9CJ7 - chains A and a of the 8 polymer chains in the assembly; structure by electron microscopy, 3.00 A resolution.

[Chain A]
Protein: Glycoprotein G1
Organism: Lassa virus Josiah
UniProt: P08669 (GLYC_LASSJ); residues 1-259 here = UniProt positions 1-259
Chain sequence (259 residues; each row starts with the number of its first residue):
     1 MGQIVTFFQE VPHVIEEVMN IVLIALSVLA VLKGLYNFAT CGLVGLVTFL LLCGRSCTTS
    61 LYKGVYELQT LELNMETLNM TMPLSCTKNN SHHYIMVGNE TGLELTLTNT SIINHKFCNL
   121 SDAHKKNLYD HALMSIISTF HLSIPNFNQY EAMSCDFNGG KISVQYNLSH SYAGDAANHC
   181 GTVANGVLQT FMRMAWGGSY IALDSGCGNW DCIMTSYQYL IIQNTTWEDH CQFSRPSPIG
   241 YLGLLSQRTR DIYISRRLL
Unresolved in the structure: 1-59, 172-178
Disulfide bonds: Cys86-Cys231, Cys118-Cys155, Cys180-Cys212
Glycans and other covalent adducts: glycan linked to Asn79, Asn119; N-acetylglucosamine (NAG) linked to Asn89, Asn99, Asn109, Asn167, Asn224
Construct notes: conflict Cys207 (Arg in P08669)
Swiss-Prot annotation at these positions:
  - binding site (Zn(2+)): Cys57
  - site: Lys33 (Important for GP-C-mediated membrane fusion), Thr58, Thr59 (Cleavage), Leu259 (Cleavage)
  - lipidation: Gly2 (N-myristoyl glycine)
  - glycosylation (N-linked (GlcNAc...) asparagine): Asn79, Asn89, Asn99, Asn109, Asn119, Asn167, Asn224
Reported in the primary citation:
  - post-translational modification sites: Asn119
  - conformationally variable residues (loop rearrangement): Asp204 to Met214

[Chain a]
Protein: Glycoprotein G2
Organism: Lassa virus Josiah
UniProt: P08669 (GLYC_LASSJ); residue numbers follow UniProt; this construct covers 260-424
Chain sequence (420 residues; numbered 260 to 679; the number before each row is that of its first residue):
   260 GTFTWTLSDS EGKDTPGGYC LTRWMLIEAE LKCFGNTAVA KCNEKHDEEF CDMLRLFDFN
   320 KQAIQRLKAP AQMSIQLINK AVNALINDQL IMKNHLRDIM CIPYCNYSKY WYLNHTTTGR
   380 TSLPKCWLVS NGSYLNETHF SDDIEQQADN MITEMLQKEY MERQGGSGGS GGSGGSGGSE
   440 KAAKAEEAAR KMEELFKKHK IVAVLRANSV EEAIEKAVAV FAGGVHLIEI TFTVPDADTV
   500 IKALSVLKEK GAIIGAGTVT SVEQCRKAVE SGAEFIVSPH LDEEISQFCK EKGVFYMPGV
   560 MTPTELVKAM KLGHDILKLF PGEVVGPEFV KAMKGPFPNV KFVPTGGVDL DNVCEWFDAG
   620 VLAVGVGDAL VEGDPDEVRE KAKEFVEKIR GCTEGSLEHH HHHHGGLNDI FEAQKIEWHE
Unresolved in the structure: 269-275, 421-679
Disulfide bonds: Cys279-Cys292, Cys301-Cys310, Cys364-Cys385
Glycans and other covalent adducts: glycan linked to Asn365; N-acetylglucosamine (NAG) linked to Asn373, Asn390, Asn395
Construct notes: conflict Pro329 (Glu in P08669), Cys360 (Gly in P08669); expression tag (425-679)
Swiss-Prot annotation at these positions:
  - glycosylation (N-linked (GlcNAc...) asparagine): Asn365, Asn373, Asn390, Asn395

[Interface between chain A and chain a]
Residue-residue contacts (106):
  Ser60(A) with Glu396(a), hydrogen bond
  Leu61(A) with Thr375(a)
  Tyr62(A) with Glu396(a), hydrogen bond; Ile403(a); Glu404(a)
  Lys63(A) with Glu404(a), salt bridge; Ala407(a); Asp408(a), salt bridge; Ile411(a)
  Val65(A) with His374(a); Thr375(a), hydrogen bond (backbone-side chain)
  Tyr66(A) with Asn373(a); His374(a); Met410(a), hydrophobic; Ile411(a)
  Glu67(A) with Tyr371(a); Leu372(a); Asn373(a), hydrogen bond (backbone-backbone)
  Leu68(A) with Trp370(a), hydrophobic; Tyr371(a); Glu396(a); Ile403(a), hydrophobic
  Gln69(A) with Trp370(a); Tyr371(a), hydrogen bond (backbone-backbone); Asn373(a), hydrogen bond
  Thr70(A) with Lys368(a); Tyr369(a); Tyr371(a); Trp386(a)
  Leu71(A) with Leu280(a), hydrophobic; Leu285(a), hydrophobic; Lys291(a); Phe309(a), hydrophobic; Ser367(a); Lys368(a); Tyr369(a), hydrogen bond (backbone-backbone); Pro383(a), hydrophobic
  Glu72(A) with Leu285(a); Ile286(a), hydrogen bond (backbone-backbone); Ser367(a)
  Leu73(A) with Met284(a); Leu285(a), hydrophobic; Ile286(a); Met312(a), hydrophobic; Phe316(a), hydrophobic; Ser367(a), hydrogen bond (backbone-backbone); Tyr369(a), hydrophobic
  Asn74(A) with Trp283(a); Met284(a), hydrogen bond (backbone-backbone); Leu285(a); Ile286(a); Phe316(a)
  Met75(A) with Met312(a), hydrophobic; Tyr366(a)
  Thr77(A) with Trp283(a); Phe316(a); Asn319(a), hydrogen bond (backbone-side chain)
  Leu78(A) with Leu315(a); Phe316(a), hydrophobic; Asn319(a)
  Asn79(A) with Met332(a)
  Met80(A) with Ile323(a), hydrophobic; Met332(a)
  Thr81(A) with Asn319(a), hydrogen bond; Met332(a); Ile337(a)
  Met82(A) with Met332(a); Ile337(a), hydrophobic
  Pro83(A) with Ile334(a)
  Val97(A) with Met332(a), hydrophobic
  Gly98(A) with Met332(a), hydrogen bond (backbone-side chain)
  Asp130(A) with Gln331(a), hydrogen bond
  Ala132(A) with Ile334(a)
  Ser135(A) with Asn338(a), hydrogen bond
  Ile136(A) with Ile334(a), hydrophobic
  Met192(A) with Asp357(a); Ile358(a), hydrophobic
  Arg193(A) with Met351(a), hydrogen bond; His354(a)
  Trp196(A) with Asn353(a); His354(a); Asp357(a), hydrogen bond; Tyr363(a), hydrophobic; Cys364(a)
  Tyr200(A) with Gly391(a)
  Cys207(A) with Asp357(a); Ile358(a); Cys360(a), disulfide
  Gly208(A) with Ile358(a), hydrogen bond (backbone-backbone); Cys360(a), hydrogen bond (backbone-side chain)
  Asn209(A) with Ile358(a)
  Trp210(A) with His354(a)
  Arg235(A) with Ser367(a)
  Ile239(A) with Met312(a), hydrophobic; Ile350(a), hydrophobic; Tyr366(a), hydrophobic
  Tyr241(A) with Ile334(a); Asn338(a), hydrogen bond
  Leu242(A) with Leu315(a), hydrophobic; Ile337(a), hydrophobic; Val341(a), hydrophobic; Ile345(a), hydrophobic
  Leu245(A) with Asn338(a); Val341(a), hydrophobic
  Ser246(A) with Asn342(a), hydrogen bond; Asp347(a), hydrogen bond
Also at the interface, not in a pair above, chain A (44 interface residues in all): His131, Gly243
Also at the interface, not in a pair above, chain a (56 interface residues in all): Phe293, Phe318, Asn365, Tyr393, Ser400, Met414
Inter-chain disulfides: Cys207(A)-Cys360(a)

[In short]
The interface between chain A and chain a involves 44 residues on one side and 56 on the other, with 1
disulfide bond, 22 hydrogen bonds and 2 salt bridges. Polar contacts include Lys63(A)-Glu404(a),
Lys63(A)-Asp408(a) and Ser60(A)-Glu396(a). The paper reports a modification site at Asn119(A); conformational
variability at Asp204(A).
Here chain A is Glycoprotein G1 and chain a is Glycoprotein G2, both from Lassa virus Josiah. Entry 9CJ7
(Lineage IV Lassa virus glycoprotein (Josiah) in complex with monoclonal antibody 8.9F) was determined by
electron microscopy (same publication as 8TYC, 8TYE, 8VCV, 8VE8, 9CJ8, 9CK7 and 9CK8).
